5DXE - chains A and B of the 4 polymer chains in the assembly; structure by X-ray diffraction, 1.50 A resolution.

# Chain A (and B)
Molecule: Estrogen receptor
Source organism: Homo sapiens
Notes: chain B of this document is another copy of the same molecule, construct and numbering; everything in this record applies to it too
UniProtKB: P03372 (ESR1_HUMAN); numbering as in UniProt (aligned over 297-554)
Chain sequence (261 residues; each row starts with the number of its first residue):
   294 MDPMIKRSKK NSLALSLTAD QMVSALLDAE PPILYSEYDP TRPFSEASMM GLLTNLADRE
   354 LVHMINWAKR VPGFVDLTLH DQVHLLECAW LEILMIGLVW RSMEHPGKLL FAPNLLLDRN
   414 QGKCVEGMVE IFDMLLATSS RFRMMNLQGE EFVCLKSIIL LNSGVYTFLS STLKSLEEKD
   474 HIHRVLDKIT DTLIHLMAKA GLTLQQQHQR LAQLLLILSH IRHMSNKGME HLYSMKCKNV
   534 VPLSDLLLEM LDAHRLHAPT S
Disordered / not traced: 294-306, 462-471, 548-554 (chain B: 294-307, 332-336, 461-471, 549-554)
Modified residues: Cys381 (S-methyl-thio-cysteine; SCH); Cys417 (S-methyl-thio-cysteine; SCH); Cys530 (S-methyl-thio-cysteine; SCH)
Differences from the reference sequence: initiating methionine (294); expression tag (295-296); engineered mutation Ser537 (Tyr in P03372)
Residues lining bound ligands: estradiol (EST): Met343, Leu346, Thr347, Leu349, Ala350, Glu353, Leu384, Leu387, Met388, Leu391, Arg394, Phe404, Met421, Ile424, Leu428, Gly521, His524, Leu525

# Interface between chain A and chain B
Residue-residue contacts (56):
  Cys381(A) with His516(B)
  Ala430(A) with Tyr459(B)
  Arg434(A) with His476(B)
  Ile451(A) with Leu509(B), hydrophobic
  Asn455(A) with Leu509(B); His513(B), hydrogen bond
  Ser456(A) with His513(B)
  Tyr459(A) with Ala430(B); Arg434(B), hydrogen bond; His513(B)
  His476(A) with Arg434(B), hydrogen bond
  Asp480(A) with Gln502(B); Gln506(B), hydrogen bond
  Thr483(A) with His501(B); Gln502(B); Ala505(B)
  Asp484(A) with Gln498(B), hydrogen bond; Gln502(B), hydrogen bond
  Ile487(A) with His501(B)
  Leu497(A) with Leu497(B), hydrophobic
  Gln498(A) with Asp484(B), hydrogen bond
  His501(A) with Thr483(B); Asp484(B), salt bridge; Ile487(B); His501(B); Leu504(B)
  Gln502(A) with Asp480(B); Asp484(B), hydrogen bond
  Leu504(A) with His501(B)
  Ala505(A) with Thr483(B); Leu508(B), hydrophobic
  Gln506(A) with Asp480(B), hydrogen bond
  Leu508(A) with Ala505(B), hydrophobic
  Leu509(A) with Ile451(B), hydrophobic; Asn455(B); Leu511(B), hydrophobic
  Leu511(A) with Leu509(B), hydrophobic; Ser512(B), hydrogen bond (backbone-side chain)
  Ser512(A) with Asn455(B); Leu511(B), hydrogen bond (side chain-backbone); Ser512(B), hydrogen bond (side chain-backbone); Arg515(B), hydrogen bond
  His513(A) with Asn455(B), hydrogen bond; Ser456(B); Arg515(B)
  Arg515(A) with Ser512(B), hydrogen bond; His513(B), hydrogen bond; His516(B), hydrogen bond
  His516(A) with Cys381(B); Arg515(B), hydrogen bond; Asn519(B), hydrogen bond
  Asn519(A) with His516(B), hydrogen bond; Asn519(B), hydrogen bond
  Lys520(A) with His547(B), hydrogen bond (side chain-backbone)
  Glu523(A) with Glu523(B)
  His547(A) with Lys520(B)
Other interface residues (no listed pair), chain A (33 interface residues in all): Val458, Leu479, Gln500
Other interface residues (no listed pair), chain B (33 interface residues in all): Val458, Leu479, Ile510

# Summary
The chain A/chain B interface involves 33 residues from each chain, with 22 hydrogen bonds and 1 salt bridge.
Polar pairs include His501(A)-Asp484(B), Asn455(A)-His513(B) and Tyr459(A)-Arg434(B). Ligands of chain A:
estradiol.
Both chains are Estrogen receptor (Homo sapiens). Entry 5DXE (Estrogen Receptor Alpha Ligand Binding Domain
Y537S Mutant in Complex with Stapled Peptide SRC2-P4 and Estradiol) was determined by X-ray diffraction,
deposited together with 5DXB, 5DXG, 5DX3 and 5HYR.
